Entry 6TZU (X-ray diffraction, 1.80 A resolution); this record covers chains C and F of the 4 polymer chains in the assembly.

== Chain C ==
Protein: 4-hydroxy-tetrahydrodipicolinate synthase
From: Campylobacter jejuni subsp. jejuni serotype O:2 (strain ATCC 700819 / NCTC 11168)
Notes: EC 4.3.3.7
UniProtKB: Q9PPB4 (DAPA_CAMJE); residue numbers follow UniProt; this construct covers 1-298
Sequence (310 residues; numbered -11 to 298; the number before each row is that of its first residue; numbers below 1 keep their minus sign (Met-11 is residue -11)):
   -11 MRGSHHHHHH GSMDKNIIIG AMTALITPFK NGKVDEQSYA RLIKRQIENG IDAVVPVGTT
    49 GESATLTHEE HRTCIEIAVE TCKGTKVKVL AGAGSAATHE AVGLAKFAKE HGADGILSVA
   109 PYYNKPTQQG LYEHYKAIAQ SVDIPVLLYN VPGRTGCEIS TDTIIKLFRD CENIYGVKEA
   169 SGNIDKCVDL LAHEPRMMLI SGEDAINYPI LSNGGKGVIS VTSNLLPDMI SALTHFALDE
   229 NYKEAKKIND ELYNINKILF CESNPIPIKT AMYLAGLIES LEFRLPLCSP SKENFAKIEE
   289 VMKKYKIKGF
Not modelled in the structure: -11 to 2
Sequence notes: expression tag (-11 to 0); engineered mutation Ala84 (Asn in Q9PPB4)
Curated features (UniProtKB/Swiss-Prot):
  - active site: Tyr137 (Proton donor/acceptor), Lys166 (Schiff-base intermediate with substrate)
  - binding site (pyruvate): Thr48, Ile207
  - site (Part of a proton relay during catalysis): Thr47, Tyr111

== Chain F ==
Protein: 4-hydroxy-tetrahydrodipicolinate synthase
From: Campylobacter jejuni subsp. jejuni serotype O:2 (strain ATCC 700819 / NCTC 11168)
Notes: EC 4.3.3.7
UniProtKB: Q9PPB4 (DAPA_CAMJE); numbering as in UniProt (aligned over 1-298)
Sequence (310 residues; numbered -11 to 298; the number before each row is that of its first residue; numbers below 1 keep their minus sign (Met-11 is residue -11)):
   -11 MRGSHHHHHH GSMDKNIIIG AMTALITPFK NGKVDEQSYA RLIKRQIENG IDAVVPVGTT
    49 GESATLTHEE HRTCIEIAVE TCKGTKVKVL AGAGSAATHE AVGLAKFAKE HGADGILSVA
   109 PYYNKPTQQG LYEHYKAIAQ SVDIPVLLYN VPGRTGCEIS TDTIIKLFRD CENIYGVKEA
   169 SGNIDKCVDL LAHEPRMMLI SGEDAINYPI LSNGGKGVIS VTSNLLPDMI SALTHFALDE
   229 NYKEAKKIND ELYNINKILF CESNPIPIKT AMYLAGLIES LEFRLPLCSP SKENFAKIEE
   289 VMKKYKIKGF
Not modelled in the structure: -11 to 2
Modified / non-standard residues: Lys166 ((2S)-2-amino-6-[(1-hydroxy-1-oxo-propan-2-ylidene)amino]hexanoic acid; KPI)
Sequence notes: expression tag (-11 to 0); engineered mutation Ala84 (Asn in Q9PPB4)
Ion coordination: Mg2+ near Asp40 (its only coordinating residue here)
Curated features (UniProtKB/Swiss-Prot):
  - active site: Tyr137 (Proton donor/acceptor), Lys166 (Schiff-base intermediate with substrate)
  - binding site (pyruvate): Thr48, Ile207
  - site (Part of a proton relay during catalysis): Thr47, Tyr111

== Chain C / chain F interface ==
Pairs across the interface (40):
  Gly170(C) - Gly170(F)
  Ile172(C) - Ile172(F)  hydrophobic
  Ile172(C) - Ile194(F)  hydrophobic
  Ile172(C) - Pro197(F)  hydrophobic
  Asp173(C) - Ala193(F)
  Asp173(C) - Ile194(F)
  Asp173(C) - Tyr241(F)  hydrogen bond
  Asp173(C) - Lys245(F)  salt bridge
  Val176(C) - Ala193(F)
  Val176(C) - Pro197(F)  hydrophobic
  Val176(C) - Asn237(F)
  Val176(C) - Asp238(F)
  Val176(C) - Tyr241(F)  hydrophobic
  Asp177(C) - Tyr241(F)
  Ala180(C) - Asp238(F)
  His181(C) - Tyr241(F)
  His181(C) - Asn242(F)  hydrogen bond
  Ala193(C) - Asp173(F)
  Ala193(C) - Val176(F)
  Ile194(C) - Ile172(F)  hydrophobic
  Ile194(C) - Asp173(F)
  Tyr196(C) - Ser200(F)  hydrogen bond (side chain-backbone)
  Tyr196(C) - Asn201(F)
  Tyr196(C) - Tyr230(F)
  Pro197(C) - Ile172(F)  hydrophobic
  Pro197(C) - Val176(F)  hydrophobic
  Ser200(C) - Tyr196(F)  hydrogen bond (backbone-side chain)
  Ser200(C) - Ser200(F)  hydrogen bond
  Asn201(C) - Tyr196(F)
  Asn201(C) - Lys234(F)  hydrogen bond (backbone-side chain)
  Tyr230(C) - Tyr230(F)  hydrophobic
  Lys234(C) - Asn201(F)  hydrogen bond (side chain-backbone)
  Asn237(C) - Val176(F)
  Asp238(C) - Ala180(F)
  Tyr241(C) - Asp173(F)  hydrogen bond
  Tyr241(C) - Val176(F)  hydrophobic
  Tyr241(C) - Asp177(F)
  Tyr241(C) - His181(F)
  Asn242(C) - His181(F)  hydrogen bond
  Lys245(C) - Asp173(F)  salt bridge
Other interface residues (no listed pair), chain C (22 interface residues in all): Leu179, Gly202
Other interface residues (no listed pair), chain F (22 interface residues in all): Leu179, Gly202

== In short ==
Chain C and chain F each contribute 22 residues to their interface; the contacts include 9 hydrogen bonds and
2 salt bridges. Among the polar pairs are Asp173(C)-Lys245(F), Lys245(C)-Asp173(F) and Asp173(C)-Tyr241(F).
Here chain C is 4-hydroxy-tetrahydrodipicolinate synthase and chain F is 4-hydroxy-tetrahydrodipicolinate
synthase, both from Campylobacter jejuni subsp. jejuni serotype O:2 (strain ATCC 700819 / NCTC 11168). Entry
6TZU (Dihydrodipicolinate synthase (DHDPS) from C.jejuni, N84A mutant with pyruvate bound in the active site)
was determined by X-ray diffraction (same publication as 6U01).
